PDB entry 8Y31 | X-ray diffraction, 2.68 A resolution | chains A and E of the 3 polymer chains in the assembly

Chain A:
Molecule: QX006N-Fab-LC
Organism: Homo sapiens
Notes: antibody fragment or engineered binder
Sequence (216 residues; numbered 1 to 216; the number before each row is that of its first residue):
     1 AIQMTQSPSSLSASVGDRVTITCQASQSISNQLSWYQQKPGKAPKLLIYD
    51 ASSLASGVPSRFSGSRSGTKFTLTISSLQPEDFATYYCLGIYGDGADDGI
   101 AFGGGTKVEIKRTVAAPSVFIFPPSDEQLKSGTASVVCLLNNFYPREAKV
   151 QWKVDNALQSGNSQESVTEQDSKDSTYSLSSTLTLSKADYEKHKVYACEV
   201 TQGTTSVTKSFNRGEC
Not modelled in the structure: 216
Disulfides: Cys23-Cys88, Cys138-Cys198

Chain E:
Molecule: Interferon alpha/beta receptor 1
Organism: Homo sapiens
UniProt: P17181 (INAR1_HUMAN); numbering as in UniProt (aligned over 1-333)
Sequence (346 residues; numbered 1 to 346; the number before each row is that of its first residue):
     1 MMVVLLGATTLVLVAVAPWVLSAAAGGKNLKSPQKVEVDIIDDNFILRWN
    51 RSDESVGNVTFSFDYQKTGMDNWIKLSGCQNITSTKCNFSSLKLNVYEEI
   101 KLRIRAEKENTSSWYEVDSFTPFRKAQIGPPEVHLEAEDKAIVIHISPGT
   151 KDSVMWALDGLSFTYSLVIWKNSSGVEERIENIYSRHKIYKLSPETTYCL
   201 KVKAALLTSWKIGVYSPVHCIKTTVENELPPPENIEVSVQNQNYVLKWDY
   251 TYANMTFQVQWLHAFLKRNPGNHLYKWKQIPDCENVKTTQCVFPQNVFQK
   301 GIYLLRVQASDGNNTSFWSEEIKFDTEIQAFLLEVLFQGPHHHHHH
Not modelled in the structure: 1-227, 330-346
Disulfides: Cys283-Cys291
Differences from the reference sequence: expression tag (334-346)
UniProt features mapped onto this chain:
  - glycosylation (N-linked (GlcNAc...) asparagine): Asn50, Asn58, Asn81, Asn88, Asn110, Asn172, Asn254, Asn313, Asn314
  - natural variant: Ala24 (A24V: No effect on activation of STAT1 upon IFNA2 or IFNG binding), Gly57 (G57R: No effect on activation of STAT1 upon IFNA2 or IFNG binding), Trp73 (W73C: Abolished STAT1 activation upon IFNA2 binding but no effect upon IFNG binding), Gln80 (Q80H: No effect on activation of STAT1 upon IFNA2 or IFNG binding IFNG binding), Thr83 (T83A: No effect on activation of STAT1 upon IFNA2 or IFNG binding), Asn88 (N88S: No effect on activation of STAT1 upon IFNA2 or IFNG binding), Ile169 (I169M: No effect on activation of STAT1 upon IFNA2 or IFNG binding), Ile183 (I183V: No effect on activation of STAT1 upon IFNA2 or IFNG binding), Arg306 (R306C: No effect on activation of STAT1 upon IFNA2 or IFNG binding), Val307 (V307I: No effect on activation of STAT1 upon IFNA2 or IFNG binding)

How chain A and chain E interact:
Pairs across the interface - 26 pairs, chain A then chain E:
  Ser28(A) - Pro281(E)  hydrogen bond (side chain-backbone)
  Ser28(A) - Asp282(E)
  Ser28(A) - Glu284(E)
  Ser30(A) - Gln279(E)
  Ser30(A) - Ile280(E)
  Ser30(A) - Pro281(E)  hydrogen bond (side chain-backbone)
  Ser30(A) - Glu284(E)
  Gln32(A) - Trp261(E)
  Gln32(A) - Lys278(E)
  Asp50(A) - Lys276(E)  salt bridge
  Arg66(A) - Glu284(E)  salt bridge
  Tyr92(A) - Pro281(E)  hydrophobic
  Tyr92(A) - Pro294(E)
  Tyr92(A) - Asn296(E)
  Tyr92(A) - Val297(E)
  Gly93(A) - Trp261(E)
  Gly93(A) - Pro281(E)
  Gly93(A) - Val297(E)
  Asp94(A) - Trp261(E)
  Asp94(A) - His263(E)  salt bridge
  Asp94(A) - Val297(E)  hydrogen bond (backbone-backbone)
  Asp94(A) - Gln299(E)  hydrogen bond (backbone-side chain)
  Asp94(A) - Tyr303(E)  hydrogen bond
  Gly95(A) - Gln299(E)  hydrogen bond (backbone-side chain)
  Ala96(A) - Asn296(E)
  Ala96(A) - Phe298(E)

Overview:
10 residues of chain A and 15 residues of chain E are in contact; the contacts include 6 hydrogen bonds and 3
salt bridges. Among the polar pairs are Asp50(A)-Lys276(E), Arg66(A)-Glu284(E) and Asp94(A)-His263(E).
Here chain A is QX006N-Fab-LC and chain E is Interferon alpha/beta receptor 1, both from Homo sapiens. Entry
8Y31 (The crystal structure of the QX006N-Fab/IFNAR1-SD123 complex) was determined by X-ray diffraction,
deposited together with 8Y2K.
